PDB entry 7A4G | electron microscopy, 4.20 A resolution (low resolution: residue-level contacts below are approximate; hydrogen-bond / salt-bridge calls are withheld) | chains DA and EE of the 180 polymer chains in the assembly

[Chain DA (and EE)]
Name: Antitermination protein N, 6,7-dimethyl-8-ribityllumazine synthase
Source organism: Escherichia virus lambda
Notes: EC 2.5.1.78; chain EE of this document is another copy of the same molecule, construct and numbering; everything in this record applies to it too
UniProtKB: chimeric construct of P03045, O66529: residues 7-23 from P03045 (REGN_LAMBD) positions 6-22 (UniProt number = residue number - 1); residues 32-101 from O66529 positions 85-154 (UniProt number = residue number + 53); residues 114-197 from O66529 positions 1-84 (UniProt number = residue number - 113)
Sequence (197 residues; row label = number of the first residue in the row):
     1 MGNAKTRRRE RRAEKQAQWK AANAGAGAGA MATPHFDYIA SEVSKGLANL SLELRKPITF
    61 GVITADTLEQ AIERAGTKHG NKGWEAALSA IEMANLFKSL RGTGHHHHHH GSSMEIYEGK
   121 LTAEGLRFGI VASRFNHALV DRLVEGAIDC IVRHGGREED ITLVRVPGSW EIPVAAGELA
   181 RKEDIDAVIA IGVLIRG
Not modelled in the structure: 1-35, 102-112, 197 (chain EE: 1-34, 102-111, 197)
Construct notes: cloning artifact (1-6); linker (24-31, 102-113); engineered mutation E115 (Gln2 in O66529)
Swiss-Prot annotation at these positions:
  - active site: H35 (Proton donor)
  - binding site ((2S)-2-hydroxy-3-oxobutyl phosphate): A32, T33, R74
  - binding site (5-amino-6-(D-ribitylamino)uracil): F60, K82, F135, N136, S169 to E171, V193 to I195

[How chain DA and chain EE interact]
Contacting residue pairs (9; chain DA residue first):
  K120(DA) - V152(EE)
  K120(DA) - R153(EE)
  L121(DA) - R153(EE)
  V152(DA) - K120(EE)
  R153(DA) - E118(EE)
  R153(DA) - K120(EE)
  R153(DA) - L121(EE)
  H154(DA) - L121(EE)
  G155(DA) - K120(EE)
Interface residues without a listed pair, chain DA (9 interface residues in all): H79, T122, E124
Interface residues without a listed pair, chain EE (10 interface residues in all): H79, E92, G119, T122, H154

[In short]
9 residues of chain DA face 10 of chain EE across their interface. Curated annotation (UniProt) lists
active-site residue H35(DA), 3 (2S)-2-hydroxy-3-oxobutyl phosphate-binding residues and 10 residues binding
5-amino-6-(D-ribitylamino)uracil on chain DA.
Both chains are Antitermination protein N, 6,7-dimethyl-8-ribityllumazine synthase (Escherichia virus lambda).
Entry 7A4G (Aquifex aeolicus lumazine synthase-derived nucleocapsid variant NC-1 (180-mer)) was determined by
electron microscopy, deposited together with 7A4F, 7A4H, 7A4I and 7A4J.
